Entry 7NF6 (electron microscopy, 3.05 A resolution); this record covers chains B and A.

# Chain B
Protein: B(0, +)-type amino acid transporter 1
From: Ovis aries
UniProtKB: A0A6P3EL78 (A0A6P3EL78_SHEEP); numbering as in UniProt (aligned over 1-487)
Sequence (515 residues; numbered 1 to 515; the number before each row is that of its first residue):
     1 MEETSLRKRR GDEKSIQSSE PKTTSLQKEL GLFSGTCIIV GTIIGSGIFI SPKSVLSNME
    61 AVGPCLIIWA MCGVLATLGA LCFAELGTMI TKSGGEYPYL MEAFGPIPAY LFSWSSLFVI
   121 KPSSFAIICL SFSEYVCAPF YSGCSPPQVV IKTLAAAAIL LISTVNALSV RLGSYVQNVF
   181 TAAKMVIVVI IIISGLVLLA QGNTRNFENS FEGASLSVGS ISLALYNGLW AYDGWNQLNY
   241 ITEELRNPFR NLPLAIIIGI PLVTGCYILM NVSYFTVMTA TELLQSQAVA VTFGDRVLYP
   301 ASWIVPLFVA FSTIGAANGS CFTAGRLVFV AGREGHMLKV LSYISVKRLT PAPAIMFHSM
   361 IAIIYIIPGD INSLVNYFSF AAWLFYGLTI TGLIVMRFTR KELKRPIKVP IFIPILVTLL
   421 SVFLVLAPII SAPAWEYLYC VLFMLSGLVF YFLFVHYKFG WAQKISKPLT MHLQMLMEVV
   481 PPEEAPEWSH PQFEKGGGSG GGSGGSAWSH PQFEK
Unresolved in the structure: 1-28, 484-515
Sequence notes: expression tag (488-515)
Residues lining bound ligands: LBN (1-palmitoyl-2-oleoyl-sn-glycero-3-phosphocholine): Phe-132, Val-136, Pro-139, Phe-140, Tyr-141, Leu-154, Ala-157, Leu-161, Trp-303, Pro-306, Ala-310, Phe-311, Ile-314
Reported in the primary citation:
  - disease-associated variants - G105R: decreased expression
  - specificity-determining residues: Asp-233, Asn-236
  - mutagenesis - D233G, D233I, D233S: abolished catalytic activity on Orn
  - mutagenesis - D233S: decreased catalytic activity on Tyr
  - mutagenesis - N236D: decreased catalytic activity on Orn
  - mutagenesis - N236D: abolished catalytic activity on Tyr
  - mutagenesis - D233S, N236D: unchanged catalytic activity on Cystine
  - mutagenesis - D233S/N236D, D233V/N236D: abolished catalytic activity

# Chain A
Protein: neutral and basic amino acid transport protein rBAT
From: Ovis aries
UniProtKB: A0A6P7DVK7 (A0A6P7DVK7_SHEEP); residue numbers follow UniProt; this construct covers 2-685
Sequence (686 residues; each row starts with the number of its first residue; numbering starts at 0):
     0 GSAEDKSKRD SIGLNAKEGQ TNNGFVQNED ILETDLDPSS PAAGPQHNTV DILGPGEPDV
    60 KDVRPYAGMP KEVLFQFSGQ ARYRIPREVL FWLTVASVLL LIAATIAIIA ISPKCLDWWQ
   120 AGPMYQIYPR SFRDSNKDGD GDLKGIQDKL DYITTLNIKT VWITSFYKSS LKDFRHAVED
   180 FQEIDPIFGT MKDFENLVAA IHDKGLKLII DFIPNHTSDK HAWFQWSRNR TGKYTDYYIW
   240 HDCNYENGTT IPPNNWLSVY GNSSWHFDEV RKQCYFHQFM KEQPDLNFRN PDVQEEIKEI
   300 IQFWLSKGVD GFSFNALQYL LEAKHLRDEA QVNKTQIPDT VTHYSQLHHD FTTTQVGMHD
   360 IVRSFRQTMN QYSREPGRYR FMGTEAHGES ITETMVYYGL PFIQEADFPF NSYLSKLDKP
   420 SGNSVSEVIT SWLENMPEGK WPNWMTGGPD NVRLTSRLGE KYVNIMNMLV FTLPGTPITY
   480 YGEEIGMRNI LAANLNENYD TGTLFSKSPM QWDNSSNAGF SEGNHTWLPT SSDYHTVNVD
   540 VQKTQPRSAL KLYQELSLLH ANELLLSRGW FCYLRNDNHS IMYTRELDGI NKVFLMVLNF
   600 GESSLLNLKE MISNIPTRVR IRLSTSSAYS GREVDTHAVT LASGEGLILE YNTGNLLHRQ
   660 TAFKDRCFVS NRACYSRVLN ILYSLC
Unresolved in the structure: 0-62
Sequence notes: expression tag (0-1); variant Gln-181 (Arg in A0A6P7DVK7)
Disulfides: Cys-242/Cys-273, Cys-571/Cys-666, Cys-673/Cys-685
Glycans and other covalent adducts: N-acetylglucosamine (NAG) linked to Asn-228, Asn-246, Asn-261, Asn-332, Asn-513, Asn-523
Bound ions: Ca2+: Asn-214, Asp-284, Tyr-318, Leu-319, Glu-321
Residues lining bound ligands: LBN (1-palmitoyl-2-oleoyl-sn-glycero-3-phosphocholine): Ile-101, Ile-105, Ile-108, Ala-109, Ser-111, Pro-112, Lys-113
Reported in the primary citation:
  - contacts within the chain: Arg-365/Tyr-378
  - disease-associated variants - T216M, R365W, M467T: decreased catalytic activity
  - disease-associated variants - T216M: abolished binding to super-dimer
  - disease-associated variants - T216M: unchanged binding to B(0, +)-type amino acid transporter 1 (chain B)
  - disease-associated variants - T216M: decreased localization
  - disease-associated variants - L89P: decreased binding to B(0, +)-type amino acid transporter 1 (chain B)
  - Ca2+ coordination: Asn-214, Asp-284, Tyr-318, Leu-319, Glu-321
  - mutagenesis - N214A/V355C, D284A/V355C, E321A/V355C: decreased binding to super-dimer
  - mutagenesis - E321K/V355C: unchanged binding to super-dimer
  - mutagenesis - N214A, D284A, E321A: decreased catalytic activity on Orn
  - mutagenesis - E321K, V355C: unchanged catalytic activity
  - mutagenesis - N214A, D284A, E321A: decreased localization
  - mutagenesis - E321K: unchanged localization
  - mutagenesis - N214A, D284A, E321A: decreased stability
  - mutagenesis - E321K: unchanged stability
  - mutagenesis - D284A, E321A: decreased binding to super-dimers
  - mutagenesis - R326D/V355C/R362D, D349R/V355C/D359R: abolished binding to super-dimers
  - mutagenesis - R326D/R362D, D349R/D359R: decreased catalytic activity

# Chain B / chain A interface
Cross-chain cystine bridges: Cys-144(B)/Cys-114(A)
Residue-residue contacts - 48 pairs, chain B then chain A:
  Phe-140(B) with Ile-108(A), hydrophobic
  Tyr-141(B) with Ile-107(A); Ile-108(A), hydrophobic; Ser-111(A), hydrogen bond
  Ser-142(B) with Pro-375(A)
  Gly-143(B) with Pro-375(A)
  Cys-144(B) with Cys-114(A), disulfide
  Pro-147(B) with Ile-680(A), hydrophobic
  Val-149(B) with Leu-678(A)
  Val-150(B) with Thr-104(A); Ile-107(A), hydrophobic; Ile-108(A), hydrophobic
  Thr-153(B) with Leu-100(A)
  Ala-157(B) with Leu-100(A), hydrophobic; Ile-101(A), hydrophobic
  Leu-160(B) with Ser-96(A); Val-97(A), hydrophobic
  Leu-161(B) with Val-97(A), hydrophobic
  Leu-168(B) with Phe-90(A), hydrophobic
  Arg-205(B) with Glu-194(A), hydrogen bond (side chain-backbone); Asn-195(A), hydrogen bond; Ala-198(A)
  Thr-281(B) with His-201(A); Asp-202(A)
  Asp-295(B) with Pro-375(A)
  Arg-296(B) with Glu-374(A), salt bridge; Pro-375(A)
  Tyr-299(B) with Arg-373(A)
  Val-346(B) with Lys-70(A)
  Lys-467(B) with Ala-66(A)
  Thr-470(B) with Ala-66(A)
  Met-471(B) with Ala-66(A), hydrophobic; Met-68(A), hydrophobic
  His-472(B) with Tyr-82(A)
  Gln-474(B) with Ala-66(A); Met-68(A), hydrogen bond (side chain-backbone); Leu-73(A)
  Met-475(B) with Phe-76(A), hydrophobic; Ser-77(A); Tyr-82(A), hydrophobic
  Leu-476(B) with Tyr-82(A); Pro-85(A), hydrophobic; Arg-86(A), hydrogen bond (backbone-side chain)
  Glu-478(B) with Arg-86(A)
  Val-479(B) with Leu-73(A)
  Val-480(B) with Met-68(A); Leu-73(A), hydrophobic
  Pro-481(B) with Met-68(A)
Other interface residues (no listed pair), chain B (35 interface residues in all): Cys-137, Leu-154, Ala-156, Thr-164, Met-477
Other interface residues (no listed pair), chain A (36 interface residues in all): Pro-64, Pro-69, Thr-93, Ala-103, Gly-204, Gly-376, Arg-377
The authors on this interface:
  - specific contacts: Cys-114(A)/Cys-144(B) (covalent link)
  - interface residues, chain A: Asn-651(A)

# Summary
35 residues of chain B face 36 of chain A across their interface, with 1 disulfide bond, 5 hydrogen bonds and
1 salt bridge. Polar pairs include Arg-296(B)/Glu-374(A), Tyr-141(B)/Ser-111(A) and Arg-205(B)/Glu-194(A). The
paper describes a contact between Cys-114(A) and Cys-144(B). The paper reports that T216M, R365W and M467T of
chain A, among others, reduce catalytic activity; the interface residue Asn-651(A); 24 substitutions were
tested in all.
Chain B is B(0, +)-type amino acid transporter 1 and chain A is neutral and basic amino acid transport protein
rBAT, both from Ovis aries; the structure, Ovine b0,+AT-rBAT heterodimer, was determined by electron
microscopy together with 7NF7 and 7NF8 from the same study.
